PDB entry 7VVL | electron microscopy, 2.80 A resolution | chains B and N of the 6 polymer chains in the assembly

# Chain B
Molecule: Guanine nucleotide-binding protein G(I)/G(S)/G(T) subunit beta-1
From: Rattus norvegicus
UniProt: P54311 (GBB1_RAT); residue numbers follow UniProt; this construct covers 2-340
Chain sequence (351 residues; numbered -10 to 340; the number before each row is that of its first residue; numbers below 1 keep their minus sign (Met-10 is residue -10)):
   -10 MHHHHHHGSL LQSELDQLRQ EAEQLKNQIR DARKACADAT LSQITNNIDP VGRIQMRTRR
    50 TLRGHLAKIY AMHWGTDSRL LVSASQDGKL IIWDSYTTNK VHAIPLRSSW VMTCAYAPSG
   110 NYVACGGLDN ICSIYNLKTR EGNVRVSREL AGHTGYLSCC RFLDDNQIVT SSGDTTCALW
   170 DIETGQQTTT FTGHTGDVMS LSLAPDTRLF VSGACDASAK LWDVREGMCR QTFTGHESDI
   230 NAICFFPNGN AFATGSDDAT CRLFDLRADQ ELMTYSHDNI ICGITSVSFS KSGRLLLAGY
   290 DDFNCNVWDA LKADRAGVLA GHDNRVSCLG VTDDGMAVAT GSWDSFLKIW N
Not modelled in the structure: -10 to 5
Differences from the reference sequence: expression tag (-10 to 1)
Swiss-Prot annotation at these positions:
  - modified residue: Ser2 (N-acetylserine), His266 (Phosphohistidine)

# Chain N
Molecule: nanobody Nb35
Notes: antibody fragment or engineered binder
Chain sequence (137 residues; numbered -1 to 135; the number before each row is that of its first residue; numbers below 1 keep their minus sign (Met-1 is residue -1)):
    -1 MGQVQLQESG GGLVQPGGSL RLSCAASGFT FSNYKMNWVR QAPGKGLEWV SDISQSGASI
    59 SYTGSVKGRF TISRDNAKNT LYLQMNSLKP EDTAVYYCAR CPAPFTRDCF DVTSTTYAYR
   119 GQGTQVTVSS LHHHHHH
Not modelled in the structure: -1 to 0, 129-135
Disulfide bonds: Cys22-Cys96, Cys99-Cys107

# Chain B / chain N interface
Residue-residue contacts (22):
  Thr184(B) - Thr114(N)
  Cys204(B) - Ala116(N)
  Cys204(B) - Tyr117(N)
  Asp205(B) - Ala116(N)
  Asp205(B) - Tyr117(N)
  Ala206(B) - Tyr117(N)  hydrogen bond (backbone-side chain)
  His225(B) - Val2(N)
  Glu226(B) - Val2(N)
  Glu226(B) - Gly26(N)
  Glu226(B) - Phe27(N)
  Glu226(B) - Thr28(N)  hydrogen bond (side chain-backbone)
  Glu226(B) - Tyr32(N)  hydrogen bond
  Glu226(B) - Arg98(N)  hydrogen bond (backbone-side chain)
  Glu226(B) - Tyr117(N)
  Ser227(B) - Arg98(N)
  Ser227(B) - Pro100(N)  hydrogen bond (side chain-backbone)
  Ser227(B) - Tyr117(N)
  Asp228(B) - Tyr117(N)  hydrogen bond
  Asp246(B) - Pro102(N)
  Asp247(B) - Tyr32(N)
  Asp247(B) - Pro102(N)
  Ile270(B) - Phe103(N)  hydrophobic
Interface residues without a listed pair, chain B (12 interface residues in all): Thr223
Interface residues without a listed pair, chain N (14 interface residues in all): Gln1, Ala101

# In short
The interface between chain B and chain N involves 12 residues on one side and 14 on the other, with 6
hydrogen bonds. Polar pairs include Ala206(B)-Tyr117(N), Glu226(B)-Thr28(N) and Glu226(B)-Tyr32(N).
Chain B is Guanine nucleotide-binding protein G(I)/G(S)/G(T) subunit beta-1 (Rattus norvegicus) and chain N is
nanobody Nb35; the structure, PTH-bound human PTH1R in complex with Gs (class2), was determined by electron
microscopy, deposited together with 7VVJ, 7VVK, 7VVM, 7VVN and 7VVO.
